8JEC - chains C and D of the 4 polymer chains in the assembly; structure by electron microscopy, 3.10 A resolution.

== Chain C (and D) ==
Name: Potassium channel SKOR
Organism: Arabidopsis thaliana
Notes: chain D of this document is another copy of the same molecule, construct and numbering; everything in this record applies to it too
UniProt: Q9M8S6 (SKOR_ARATH); residues 1-828 here = UniProt positions 1-828
Amino-acid sequence (828 residues; each row starts with the number of its first residue):
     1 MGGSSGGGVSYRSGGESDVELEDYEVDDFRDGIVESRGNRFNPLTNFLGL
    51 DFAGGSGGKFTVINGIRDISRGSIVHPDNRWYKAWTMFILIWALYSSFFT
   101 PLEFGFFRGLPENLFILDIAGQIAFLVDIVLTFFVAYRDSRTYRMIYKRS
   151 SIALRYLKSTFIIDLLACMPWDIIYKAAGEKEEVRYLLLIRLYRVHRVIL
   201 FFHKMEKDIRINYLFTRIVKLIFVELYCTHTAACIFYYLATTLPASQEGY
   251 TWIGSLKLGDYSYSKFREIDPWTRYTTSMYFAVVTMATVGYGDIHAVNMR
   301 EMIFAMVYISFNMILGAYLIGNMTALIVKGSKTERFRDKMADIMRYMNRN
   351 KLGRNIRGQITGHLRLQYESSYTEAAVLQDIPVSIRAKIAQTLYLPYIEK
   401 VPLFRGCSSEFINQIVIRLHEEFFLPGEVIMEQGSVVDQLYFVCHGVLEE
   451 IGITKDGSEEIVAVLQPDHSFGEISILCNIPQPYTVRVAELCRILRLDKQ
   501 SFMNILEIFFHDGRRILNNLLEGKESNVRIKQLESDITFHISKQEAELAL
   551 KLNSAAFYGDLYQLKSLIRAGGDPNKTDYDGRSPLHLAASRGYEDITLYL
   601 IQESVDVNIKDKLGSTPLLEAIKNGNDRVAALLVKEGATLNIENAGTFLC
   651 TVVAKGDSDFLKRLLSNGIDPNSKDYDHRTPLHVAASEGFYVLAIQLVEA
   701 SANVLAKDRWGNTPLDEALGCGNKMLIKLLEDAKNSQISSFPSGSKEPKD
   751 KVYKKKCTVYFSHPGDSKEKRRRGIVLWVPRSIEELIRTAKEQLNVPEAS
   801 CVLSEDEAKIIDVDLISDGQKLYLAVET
Disordered / not traced: 1-74, 452-459, 524-528, 741-828 (chain D: 1-73, 454-457, 741-828)
Construct notes: engineered mutation Pro271 (Leu in Q9M8S6), Asn312 (Asp in Q9M8S6)
UniProt features mapped onto this chain:
  - binding site (a nucleoside 3',5'-cyclic phosphate): Leu403 to Gly523

== Interface between chain C and chain D ==
Pairs across the interface - 60 pairs, chain C then chain D:
  Glu206(C) - Arg337(D)
  Lys207(C) - Arg337(D)
  Asp208(C) - Arg337(D)  hydrogen bond (backbone-side chain)
  Ile209(C) - Arg337(D)
  Ile209(C) - Met340(D)  hydrophobic
  Ile211(C) - Arg337(D)  hydrogen bond (backbone-side chain)
  Asn212(C) - Arg337(D)
  Tyr213(C) - Glu334(D)
  Tyr213(C) - Arg337(D)
  Gly249(C) - Asp260(D)
  Tyr250(C) - Asp260(D)
  Tyr250(C) - Tyr261(D)
  Phe281(C) - Tyr291(D)
  Thr285(C) - Tyr291(D)  hydrogen bond
  Thr288(C) - Ala287(D)
  Thr288(C) - Thr288(D)
  Val289(C) - Val289(D)
  Gly290(C) - Val289(D)
  Gly290(C) - Gly290(D)
  Gly290(C) - Tyr291(D)
  Tyr291(C) - Tyr291(D)
  Gly292(C) - Tyr291(D)
  His295(C) - Asp293(D)
  Ala296(C) - Tyr280(D)
  Val297(C) - Leu258(D)
  Val297(C) - Gly259(D)
  Met299(C) - Thr273(D)
  Met299(C) - Thr276(D)
  Met302(C) - Leu258(D)  hydrophobic
  Met302(C) - Thr277(D)
  Met302(C) - Tyr280(D)  hydrophobic
  Met306(C) - Met279(D)  hydrophobic
  Met306(C) - Tyr280(D)  hydrophobic
  Ile309(C) - Val284(D)  hydrophobic
  Ile309(C) - Ala287(D)  hydrophobic
  Met313(C) - Met286(D)  hydrophobic
  Met313(C) - Ala287(D)  hydrophobic
  Ala317(C) - Leu319(D)  hydrophobic
  Ala317(C) - Met323(D)  hydrophobic
  Tyr318(C) - Ile327(D)  hydrophobic
  Ile320(C) - Ile320(D)  hydrophobic
  Gly321(C) - Thr324(D)
  Gly321(C) - Ile327(D)
  Asn322(C) - Ile327(D)
  Thr324(C) - Thr324(D)
  Ala325(C) - Ile327(D)  hydrophobic
  Ser370(C) - Arg349(D)
  Ser371(C) - Arg349(D)
  Glu374(C) - Tyr346(D)
  Glu374(C) - Arg349(D)
  Val377(C) - Ile343(D)
  Asp380(C) - His363(D)
  Asp380(C) - Gln367(D)
  Pro382(C) - His363(D)
  Pro382(C) - Gly427(D)
  Pro382(C) - Glu428(D)
  Ser384(C) - Arg487(D)
  Ile389(C) - Ile356(D)  hydrophobic
  Leu393(C) - Asn350(D)
  Arg569(C) - Pro481(D)
Other interface residues (no listed pair), chain C (53 interface residues in all): Ile294, Ile303, Ala305, Ile314, Lys329, Leu378, Ile381, Val383, Lys388, Thr392, Phe509, Tyr562
Other interface residues (no listed pair), chain D (47 interface residues in all): Ile222, Glu225, Val283, Val328, Asp338, Leu352, Pro426, Val429, Ile453, Asn479, Ile480

== Overview ==
53 residues of chain C and 47 residues of chain D are in contact, with 3 hydrogen bonds. Polar pairs include
Asp208(C)-Arg337(D), Ile211(C)-Arg337(D) and Thr285(C)-Tyr291(D). From UniProt: nucleoside 3',5'-cyclic
phosphate-binding residues Leu403(C) and Gly523(C) on chain C.
Chain C and chain D are both Potassium channel SKOR (Arabidopsis thaliana); the structure, plant potassium
channel SKOR mutant - L271P/D312N, was determined by electron microscopy, deposited together with 8JET and
8JEU.
